Entry 1WOI (X-ray diffraction, 1.85 A resolution); this record covers chains A and C of the 6 polymer chains in the assembly.

# Chain A (and C)
Protein: agmatinase
From: Deinococcus radiodurans
Notes: EC 3.5.3.11; chain C of this document is another copy of the same molecule, construct and numbering; everything in this record applies to it too
UniProt: Q9RZ04 (Q9RZ04_DEIRA); residues 1-304 here = UniProt positions 1-304
Amino-acid sequence (305 residues; numbered 1 to 305; the number before each row is that of its first residue):
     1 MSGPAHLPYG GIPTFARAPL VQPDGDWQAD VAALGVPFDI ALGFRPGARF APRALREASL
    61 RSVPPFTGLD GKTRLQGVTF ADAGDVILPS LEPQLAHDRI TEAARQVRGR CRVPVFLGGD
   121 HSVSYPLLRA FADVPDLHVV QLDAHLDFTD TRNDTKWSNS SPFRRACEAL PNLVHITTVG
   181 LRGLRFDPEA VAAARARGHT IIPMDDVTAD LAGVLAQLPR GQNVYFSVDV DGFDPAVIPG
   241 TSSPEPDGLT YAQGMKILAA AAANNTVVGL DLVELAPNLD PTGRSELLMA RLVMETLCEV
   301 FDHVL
Disordered / not traced: 1-2
Sequence notes: cloning artifact (305)
Metal / ion sites: Mn2+ site 1: His121, Asp143, Asp147, Asp229; Mn2+ site 2: Asp143, His145, Asp229, Asp231

# Interface between chain A and chain C
Pairs across the interface (44):
  Gly43(A) with Leu7(C); Pro8(C); Tyr9(C)
  Phe44(A) with Pro8(C), hydrophobic; Tyr9(C); Arg61(C); Leu287(C), hydrophobic
  Arg45(A) with Thr282(C), hydrogen bond (side chain-backbone); Leu287(C)
  Asn153(A) with Ala5(C); Leu7(C)
  Gly183(A) with Arg291(C)
  Leu184(A) with Phe66(C); Thr67(C); Gly68(C); Arg74(C); Arg291(C); Glu295(C)
  Arg185(A) with Ser62(C); Val63(C), hydrogen bond (side chain-backbone); Pro65(C), hydrogen bond (side chain-backbone); Phe66(C); Thr67(C)
  Phe186(A) with Thr67(C), hydrogen bond (backbone-backbone); Leu69(C)
  Val191(A) with Leu69(C)
  Pro203(A) with Leu69(C), hydrophobic
  Pro235(A) with Arg284(C)
  Ala236(A) with Ala236(C); Arg284(C)
  Pro239(A) with Thr282(C); Arg284(C)
  Ser243(A) with Arg61(C), hydrogen bond
  Pro244(A) with Leu287(C), hydrophobic
  Glu245(A) with Arg291(C), salt bridge
  Pro246(A) with Tyr251(C), hydrophobic; Leu288(C), hydrophobic; Arg291(C)
  Asp247(A) with Thr250(C); Tyr251(C); Ala252(C), hydrogen bond (side chain-backbone)
  Leu279(A) with Thr282(C)
  Pro281(A) with Pro281(C), hydrophobic
  Arg284(A) with Arg284(C)
Also at the interface, not in a pair above, chain A (28 interface residues in all): Asp154, Leu181, Pro188, Arg195, Ile201, Ser242, Asp280
Also at the interface, not in a pair above, chain C (28 interface residues in all): Pro4, Val237, Gly283, Met294

# Overview
Chain A and chain C each contribute 28 residues to their interface; the contacts include 6 hydrogen bonds and
1 salt bridge. Polar contacts include Glu245(A)-Arg291(C), Arg45(A)-Thr282(C) and Arg185(A)-Val63(C). The Mn2+
site 1 is built by His121(A), Asp143(A), Asp147(A) and Asp229(A).
Both chains are agmatinase (Deinococcus radiodurans). Entry 1WOI (Crystal Structure of Agmatinase Reveals
Structural Conservation and Inhibition Mechanism of the Ureohydrolase Superfamily) was determined by X-ray
diffraction, deposited together with 1WOG and 1WOH.
